PDB entry 8HMC | electron microscopy, 3.60 A resolution | chains B and C of the 4 polymer chains in the assembly

[Chain B]
Name: WD40 repeat protein
Organism: Tetrahymena thermophila
UniProt: Q22U89 (Q22U89_TETTS); residue numbers follow UniProt; this construct covers 1-1195
Chain sequence (1195 residues; each row starts with the number of its first residue):
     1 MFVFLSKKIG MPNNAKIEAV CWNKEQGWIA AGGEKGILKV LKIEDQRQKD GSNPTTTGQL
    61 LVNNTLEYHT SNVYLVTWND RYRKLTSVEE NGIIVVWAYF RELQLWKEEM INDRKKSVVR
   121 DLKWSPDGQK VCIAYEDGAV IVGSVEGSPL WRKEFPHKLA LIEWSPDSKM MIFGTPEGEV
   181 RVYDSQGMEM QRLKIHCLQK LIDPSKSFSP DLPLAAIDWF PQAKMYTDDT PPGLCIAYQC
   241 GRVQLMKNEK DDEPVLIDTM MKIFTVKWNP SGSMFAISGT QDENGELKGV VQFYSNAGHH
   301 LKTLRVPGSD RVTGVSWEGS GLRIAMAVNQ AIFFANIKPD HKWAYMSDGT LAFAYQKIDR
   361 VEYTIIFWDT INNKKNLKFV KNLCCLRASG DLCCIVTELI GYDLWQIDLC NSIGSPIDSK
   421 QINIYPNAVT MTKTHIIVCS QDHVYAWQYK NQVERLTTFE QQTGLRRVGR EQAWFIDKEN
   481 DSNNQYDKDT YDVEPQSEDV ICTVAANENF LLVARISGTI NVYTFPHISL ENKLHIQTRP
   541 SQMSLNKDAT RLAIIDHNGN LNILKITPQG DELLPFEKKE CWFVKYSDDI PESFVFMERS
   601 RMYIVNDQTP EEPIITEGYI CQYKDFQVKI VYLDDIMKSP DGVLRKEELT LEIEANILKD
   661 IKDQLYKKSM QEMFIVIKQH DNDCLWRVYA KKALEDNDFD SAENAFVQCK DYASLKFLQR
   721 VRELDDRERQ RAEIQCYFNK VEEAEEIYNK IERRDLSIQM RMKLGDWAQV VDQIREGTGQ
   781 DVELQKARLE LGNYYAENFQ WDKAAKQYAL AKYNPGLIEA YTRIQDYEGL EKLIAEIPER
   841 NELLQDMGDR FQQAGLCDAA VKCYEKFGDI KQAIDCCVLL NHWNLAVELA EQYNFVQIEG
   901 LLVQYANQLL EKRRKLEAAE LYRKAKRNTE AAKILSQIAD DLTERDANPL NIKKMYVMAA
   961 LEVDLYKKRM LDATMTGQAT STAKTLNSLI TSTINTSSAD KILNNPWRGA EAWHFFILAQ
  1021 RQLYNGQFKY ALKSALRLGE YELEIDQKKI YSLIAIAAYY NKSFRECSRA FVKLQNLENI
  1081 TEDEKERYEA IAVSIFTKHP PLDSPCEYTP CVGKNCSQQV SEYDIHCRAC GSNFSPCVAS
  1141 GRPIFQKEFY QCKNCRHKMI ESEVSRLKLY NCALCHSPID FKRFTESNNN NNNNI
Disulfides: C857-C876
Ion coordination: Zn2+ site 1 near C1111 (its only coordinating residue here); Zn2+ site 2: C1152, C1155, C1172, C1175

[Chain C]
Name: Tetratricopeptide repeat protein
Organism: Tetrahymena thermophila
UniProt: I7MFN3 (I7MFN3_TETTS); numbering as in UniProt (aligned over 1-1334)
Chain sequence (1334 residues; row label = number of the first residue in the row):
     1 MQNQQQKMQT ILIAQSQVYY YIREGFWSTM QRFCQEQYKA FGDPFFIFWK AYGLYQEGLP
    61 NEAINELTSI QHKKEIQYAT IVALITYHLS TNIVDRETVQ NLKFEESTQR RLSSDKAICL
   121 AAFFYAFNKE HAKARDLIDE IHSDNFNIRI ASAWCYLLEG GKFLEKSVQL FEELYNEQHE
   181 INKNLESLMG RSKANEMIKK FDISLNTINE INVLYPDFKG GLIEKAKLLM TVDDWEQLVD
   241 YCNKILYDDD KNIMALMLLT FYTFAREGDI ETGCERLQKL IQAVEFSESR NMQLMFKISQ
   301 VFSRISGRNT QILKFTMKLV NQCKQLSPLN AQYFCELAQQ LLMVNQFERA EQYFQEASAI
   361 DVDNKECLMG LILSKIMQGQ TEDAESQIDF INQTTNNGER TSEIAYLEAL VSTKQENVDP
   421 RVTIKLLEES LKLHIAQANR LYPSFDFYIV LNPDFLMSLS QAYFFQVGMK EMLAGKQPQN
   481 GVASKGTKLL DFIIKKIPGL IPAYLLQAKG KMSMGNTQEA LKSVTKVIEQ DPKNEEAYIL
   541 SAMIASSSKN FSLAQNQLQQ ALSNNFMIRD NPLFMLVKGE VEYAQGSYQA CLETMKAAYE
   601 IPEVKDKANQ SKVVSAMSVL QFSDKDRCSI FLLYAKALQQ NNNSKEAKKI MTQAISQFTG
   661 TTEEVNVLIA NSEIALQSGD VKKAISILKG VPQESPYFLR ARQILADVYL DQLRDRRNYA
   721 KCYADLIEID PSFDNYKMLG DALMKIREPE EASRAYEKAA LIKPDDEQII QLLGLSLCQT
   781 HDYNKALTYY ENALRMNPKR LDLIIDLGKL CIQIKNFNRA EEILKPDIFS DEYQLPTYQN
   841 LKRNQEGFYL IAKLNIKRTP PGVFTPIDMY RKALKKSIQI QIDVIEKAKQ EGEDVEKERK
   901 TLADMYIELA KYTNQYEKNE KATLDILAEA SKYTNNQDTM SKTVGNQEKI LELEVQMYFK
   961 SNQKLECENK CNLLLKLNPN NDLACLTLAE LLLQKDEYSQ AIEQFKKILQ DRPNNYGILA
  1021 KLIDFFRRSF QINEAKTYIE RAEKKATNTN DPGLCYCRGL YHKYNRSPKD ALNEFSKAKK
  1081 SSQYAEESLV NMIDIYLNPD QDLYYSNVEE GPKVVDEVNL RACESLLREM QIRASYLRYI
  1141 VMESYVFFLG GPRYKGGLEQ GLKNLNDILK TNNDYIPAML ALAVGKFIQK KSTDAKNLLK
  1201 LLWKRQYTTE YGEDLERAWL LSADSFIAIQ KYDSAEEILK KCLKYNQSCG KAEEYMGLIK
  1261 EKEQSYVDAA THYEKAYKLT NEKSASIAFR LSFNYLKAKR YVDCINICKK ILVLFPNYPK
  1321 IEKDCLEKAR QALK
Unresolved in the structure: 1-694

[How chain B and chain C interact]
Residue-residue contacts (25):
  E944(B) - T1049(C)  hydrogen bond
  E944(B) - N1050(C)
  E1042(B) - R714(C)  salt bridge
  E1042(B) - R716(C)  salt bridge
  Y1051(B) - R716(C)  hydrogen bond
  S1068(B) - T780(C)
  R1069(B) - E748(C)  salt bridge
  R1069(B) - E750(C)  salt bridge
  K1073(B) - I746(C)  hydrogen bond (side chain-backbone)
  K1073(B) - R747(C)  hydrogen bond (side chain-backbone)
  N1076(B) - R747(C)  hydrogen bond
  E1084(B) - R1133(C)  salt bridge
  R1087(B) - I1132(C)
  R1087(B) - R1133(C)
  E1089(B) - H781(C)
  E1089(B) - Q813(C)  hydrogen bond
  A1092(B) - H781(C)
  V1093(B) - Y783(C)
  V1093(B) - Q813(C)
  F1096(B) - H781(C)
  T1097(B) - Y783(C)
  T1097(B) - I814(C)
  P1101(B) - H781(C)
  H1126(B) - R717(C)  hydrogen bond (backbone-side chain)
  C1127(B) - R717(C)  hydrogen bond (backbone-side chain)
Interface residues without a listed pair, chain B (24 interface residues in all): G1039, Y1041, L1043, Q1047, V1072, R1128, G1131
Interface residues without a listed pair, chain C (18 interface residues in all): D782, E1129

[In short]
24 residues of chain B and 18 residues of chain C are in contact; the contacts include 8 hydrogen bonds and 5
salt bridges. Among the polar pairs are E1042(B)-R714(C), E1042(B)-R716(C) and R1069(B)-E748(C). C1152(B),
C1155(B), C1172(B) and C1175(B) coordinate Zn2+ site 2.
Chain B is WD40 repeat protein and chain C is Tetratricopeptide repeat protein, both from Tetrahymena
thermophila; the structure, base module state 1 of Tetrahymena IFT-A, was determined by electron microscopy
(same publication as 8HMD, 8HME and 8HMF).
